8VTN - chains H and L of the 3 polymer chains in the assembly; structure by X-ray diffraction, 3.57 A resolution.

== Chain H ==
Protein: Reaction center protein H chain
Organism: Cereibacter sphaeroides
UniProt: P0C0Y7 (RCEH_RHOSH); residues 11-250 here = UniProt positions 11-250
Chain sequence (240 residues; each row starts with the number of its first residue):
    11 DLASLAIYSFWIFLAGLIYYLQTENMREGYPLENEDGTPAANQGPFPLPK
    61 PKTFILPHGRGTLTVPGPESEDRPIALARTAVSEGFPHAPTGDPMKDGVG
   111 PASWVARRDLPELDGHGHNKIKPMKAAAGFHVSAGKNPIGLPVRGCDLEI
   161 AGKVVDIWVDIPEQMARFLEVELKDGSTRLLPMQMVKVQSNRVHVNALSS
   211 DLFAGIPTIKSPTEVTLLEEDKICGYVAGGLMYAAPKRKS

== Chain L ==
Protein: Reaction center protein L chain
Organism: Cereibacter sphaeroides
UniProt: P0C0Y8 (RCEL_RHOSH); residues 1-281 here correspond to UniProt positions 2-282 (UniProt number = residue number + 1)
Chain sequence (281 residues; row label = number of the first residue in the row):
     1 ALLSFERKYRVPGGTLVGGNLFDFWVGPFYVGFFGVATFFFAALGIILIA
    51 WSAVLQGTWNPQLISVYPPALEYGLGGAPLAKGGLWQIITICATGAFVSW
   101 ALREVEICRKLGIGYHIPFAFAFAILAYLTLVLFRPVMMGAWGYAFPYGI
   151 WTHLDWVSNTGYTYGNFHYNPAHMIAISFFFTNALALALHGALVLSAANP
   201 EKGKEMRTPDHEDTFFRDLVGYSIGTLGIHRLGLLLSLSAVFFSALCMII
   251 TGTIWFDQWVDWWQWWVKLPWWANIPGGING
Ion coordination: Fe ion: His-190 (shared with 3 residues of chain M)
Residues lining bound ligands:
  - bacteriochlorophyll a (BCL), molecule 1: Ile-46, Tyr-128, Leu-131, Phe-146, Ile-150, Trp-151, His-153, Leu-154, Val-157
  - bacteriochlorophyll a (BCL), molecule 2: Phe-97, Phe-121, Ala-124, Ile-125, Ala-127, Tyr-128, Leu-131, Trp-156, Val-157, Ser-158, Thr-160, Gly-161, Tyr-162, Asn-166, Phe-167, His-168, His-173, Ala-176, Ile-177, Phe-180, Phe-181, Ala-240, Val-241, Ser-244, Ala-245, Cys-247, Met-248
  - bacteriochlorophyll a (BCL), molecule 3: Val-157, Tyr-162, His-168, Phe-181
  - bacteriochlorophyll a (BCL), molecule 4: His-168, His-173, Met-174, Ile-177, Ser-178, Phe-181, Thr-182, Leu-185
  - bacteriopheophytin a (BPH), molecule 1: Thr-38, Phe-41, Ala-42, Gly-45, Ile-49, Ile-89, Cys-92, Ala-93, Ala-96, Phe-97, Trp-100, Glu-104, Ile-117, Ala-120, Phe-121, Phe-123, Ala-124, Tyr-128, Tyr-148, Gly-149, His-153, Phe-180, Ser-237, Leu-238, Val-241
  - bacteriopheophytin a (BPH), molecule 2: Phe-181, Ala-184, Leu-185, Ala-188, Leu-189, Leu-219, Val-220

== Chain H / chain L interface ==
Residue-residue contacts - 56 pairs, chain H then chain L:
  Gly-39(H) / Leu-3(L)
  Gly-39(H) / Ser-4(L)  hydrogen bond (backbone-side chain)
  Gly-39(H) / Phe-5(L)
  Tyr-40(H) / Leu-3(L)  hydrophobic
  Leu-42(H) / Leu-2(L)
  Leu-42(H) / Leu-3(L)  hydrophobic
  Glu-43(H) / Ala-1(L)
  Glu-43(H) / Leu-2(L)  hydrogen bond (backbone-backbone)
  Glu-43(H) / Ser-4(L)
  Glu-45(H) / Arg-7(L)
  Lys-62(H) / Asn-199(L)  hydrogen bond
  Phe-64(H) / Ala-198(L)
  Phe-64(H) / Met-206(L)  hydrophobic
  Ile-65(H) / Lys-204(L)
  Ile-65(H) / Glu-205(L)
  Ile-65(H) / Met-206(L)  hydrogen bond (backbone-backbone)
  Pro-67(H) / Glu-205(L)
  Pro-67(H) / Met-206(L)
  His-68(H) / Glu-205(L)  hydrogen bond (backbone-side chain)
  Glu-79(H) / Ser-4(L)  hydrogen bond
  Glu-81(H) / Ser-4(L)
  Glu-81(H) / Phe-5(L)
  Glu-81(H) / Lys-8(L)  salt bridge
  Arg-83(H) / Lys-8(L)
  Ile-85(H) / Lys-8(L)
  Leu-87(H) / Arg-7(L)
  Ala-88(H) / Arg-7(L)
  Gly-95(H) / Phe-24(L)
  Gly-95(H) / Trp-25(L)  hydrogen bond (backbone-backbone)
  Pro-97(H) / Arg-10(L)
  Pro-97(H) / Pro-12(L)  hydrophobic
  Pro-97(H) / Asp-23(L)
  Pro-97(H) / Trp-25(L)  hydrophobic
  His-98(H) / Arg-7(L)  hydrogen bond
  His-98(H) / Arg-10(L)  hydrogen bond (backbone-backbone)
  His-98(H) / Val-11(L)
  His-98(H) / Pro-12(L)
  Ala-99(H) / Pro-12(L)
  Val-109(H) / Lys-8(L)
  Gly-110(H) / Lys-8(L)  hydrogen bond (backbone-backbone)
  Gly-110(H) / Tyr-9(L)
  Gly-110(H) / Val-11(L)
  Pro-111(H) / Val-11(L)
  Pro-111(H) / Lys-110(L)
  Ser-113(H) / Lys-8(L)  hydrogen bond (side chain-backbone)
  Ser-113(H) / Tyr-9(L)
  Asp-124(H) / Asp-210(L)
  Gly-125(H) / Thr-208(L)
  Gly-125(H) / Asp-210(L)  hydrogen bond (backbone-side chain)
  Pro-172(H) / Asp-210(L)
  Glu-173(H) / Pro-209(L)
  Glu-173(H) / Thr-226(L)  hydrogen bond
  Met-242(H) / Pro-12(L)
  Met-242(H) / Gly-13(L)
  Met-242(H) / Gly-14(L)
  Tyr-243(H) / Val-11(L)
Also at the interface, not in a pair above, chain H (42 interface residues in all): Glu-38, Pro-41, Leu-66, Gly-69, Arg-89, Phe-96, Trp-114, Val-115, Leu-123, Met-175, Ala-238, Leu-241
Also at the interface, not in a pair above, chain L (31 interface residues in all): Leu-111, Gly-112, Gly-203, Asp-213, Leu-227

== In short ==
Chain H and chain L form an interface of 42 and 31 residues respectively, with 13 hydrogen bonds and 1 salt
bridge. Among the polar pairs are Glu-81(H)/Lys-8(L), Gly-39(H)/Ser-4(L) and Lys-62(H)/Asn-199(L). Bound to
chain L: 4 copies of bacteriochlorophyll a and bacteriopheophytin a.
Chain H is Reaction center protein H chain and chain L is Reaction center protein L chain, both from
Cereibacter sphaeroides; the structure, Crystal structure of R. sphaeroides Photosynthetic Reaction Center
variant Y(M210)2-nitrophenylalanine, was determined by X-ray diffraction together with 8VTJ, 8VTK, 8VTL, 8VTM
and 8VTO from the same study.
